Entry 4A3L (X-ray diffraction, 3.50 A resolution); this record covers chains C and K of the 15 polymer chains in the assembly.

# Chain C
Protein: DNA-directed RNA polymerase II subunit RPB3
From: Saccharomyces cerevisiae
Reference sequence: P16370 (RPB3_YEAST); numbering as in UniProt (aligned over 1-318)
Chain sequence (318 residues; numbered 1 to 318; the number before each row is that of its first residue):
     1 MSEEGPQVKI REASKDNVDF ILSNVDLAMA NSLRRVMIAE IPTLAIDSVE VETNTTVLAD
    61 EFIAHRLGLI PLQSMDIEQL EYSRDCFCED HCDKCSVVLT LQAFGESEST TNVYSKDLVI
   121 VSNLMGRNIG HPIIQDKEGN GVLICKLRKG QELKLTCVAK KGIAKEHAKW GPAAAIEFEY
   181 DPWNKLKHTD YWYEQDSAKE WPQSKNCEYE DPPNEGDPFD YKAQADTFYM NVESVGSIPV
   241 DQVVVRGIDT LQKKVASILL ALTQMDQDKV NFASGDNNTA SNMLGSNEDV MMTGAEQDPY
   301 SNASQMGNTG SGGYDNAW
Not modelled in the structure: 1-2, 269-318
Ion coordination: Zn2+: Cys86, Cys88, Cys92, Cys95
Curated features (UniProtKB/Swiss-Prot):
  - binding site (Zn(2+)): Cys86, Cys88, Cys92, Cys95
  - modified residue: Ser2 (N-acetylserine)
  - natural variant: Ala30 (A30D: In mutant RPB3-1)
  - mutagenesis: Lys9 (K9E: Transcript termination readthrough)

# Chain K
Protein: DNA-directed RNA polymerase II subunit RPB11
From: Saccharomyces cerevisiae
Reference sequence: P38902 (RPB11_YEAST); residue numbers follow UniProt; this construct covers 1-120
Chain sequence (120 residues; each row starts with the number of its first residue):
     1 MNAPDRFELF LLGEGESKLK IDPDTKAPNA VVITFEKEDH TLGNLIRAEL LNDRKVLFAA
    61 YKVEHPFFAR FKLRIQTTEG YDPKDALKNA CNSIINKLGA LKTNFETEWN LQTLAADDAF
Not modelled in the structure: 116-120
Curated features (UniProtKB/Swiss-Prot):
  - mutagenesis: Glu108 (E108G/V: Transcript termination readthrough; E108K: Transcript termination readthrough. Lethal), Leu111 (L111P: Transcript termination readthrough), Leu114 (L114P: Transcript termination readthrough)

# Interface between chain C and chain K
Pairs across the interface - 96 pairs, chain C then chain K:
  Glu3(C) - Thr103(K)
  Glu3(C) - Asn104(K)  hydrogen bond
  Glu3(C) - Thr107(K)
  Glu4(C) - Ala100(K)
  Gly5(C) - Ala100(K)
  Pro6(C) - Lys97(K)
  Pro6(C) - Ala100(K)
  Pro6(C) - Leu101(K)
  Pro6(C) - Asn104(K)
  Gln7(C) - Asn104(K)  hydrogen bond
  Val8(C) - Leu101(K)
  Val8(C) - Asn104(K)
  Val8(C) - Phe105(K)
  Val8(C) - Glu108(K)
  Lys9(C) - Glu108(K)  salt bridge
  Ile10(C) - Phe105(K)  hydrophobic
  Ile10(C) - Glu108(K)
  Ile10(C) - Trp109(K)
  Ile10(C) - Gln112(K)
  Ala13(C) - Trp109(K)  hydrophobic
  Ala13(C) - Leu114(K)
  Ser14(C) - Ala115(K)
  Val18(C) - Phe105(K)  hydrophobic
  Val18(C) - Trp109(K)  hydrophobic
  Leu22(C) - Leu101(K)  hydrophobic
  Asp26(C) - Glu49(K)
  Asp26(C) - Asn52(K)
  Asp26(C) - Lys97(K)  salt bridge
  Ala28(C) - Asn44(K)
  Ala28(C) - Leu45(K)
  Met29(C) - Leu45(K)  hydrophobic
  Met29(C) - Ile94(K)  hydrophobic
  Met29(C) - Leu98(K)  hydrophobic
  Ser32(C) - Thr41(K)  hydrogen bond (side chain-backbone)
  Ser32(C) - Leu45(K)
  Arg35(C) - Asp39(K)  salt bridge
  Arg35(C) - His40(K)
  Arg35(C) - Thr41(K)  hydrogen bond
  Val36(C) - Thr41(K)
  Glu40(C) - Thr41(K)
  Arg84(C) - Phe10(K)
  Arg84(C) - Leu11(K)
  Ala164(C) - Arg6(K)
  Lys165(C) - Arg6(K)  hydrogen bond (backbone-side chain)
  Lys165(C) - Leu9(K)
  Lys165(C) - Phe10(K)
  Glu166(C) - Arg6(K)  hydrogen bond (backbone-side chain)
  Glu166(C) - Phe7(K)
  Glu166(C) - Phe10(K)
  His167(C) - Arg6(K)
  Asp241(C) - Phe105(K)
  Asp241(C) - Trp109(K)
  Val244(C) - Phe105(K)  hydrophobic
  Val245(C) - Lys102(K)
  Val245(C) - Phe105(K)  hydrophobic
  Val245(C) - Glu106(K)
  Ile248(C) - Leu98(K)
  Ile248(C) - Leu101(K)  hydrophobic
  Ile248(C) - Lys102(K)
  Asp249(C) - Lys102(K)  salt bridge
  Leu251(C) - Thr41(K)
  Leu251(C) - Leu42(K)  hydrophobic
  Leu251(C) - Leu45(K)  hydrophobic
  Leu251(C) - Leu98(K)  hydrophobic
  Gln252(C) - Ile95(K)
  Gln252(C) - Leu98(K)
  Gln252(C) - Gly99(K)
  Gln252(C) - Lys102(K)
  Lys254(C) - Glu38(K)  salt bridge
  Lys254(C) - Asp39(K)  salt bridge
  Lys254(C) - Thr41(K)
  Lys254(C) - Leu42(K)
  Val255(C) - Leu42(K)  hydrophobic
  Val255(C) - Cys91(K)
  Val255(C) - Ile94(K)  hydrophobic
  Val255(C) - Ile95(K)  hydrophobic
  Ala256(C) - Ile95(K)
  Ile258(C) - Leu19(K)  hydrophobic
  Ile258(C) - Phe35(K)  hydrophobic
  Ile258(C) - Leu42(K)  hydrophobic
  Ile258(C) - Cys91(K)  hydrophobic
  Leu259(C) - Lys88(K)
  Leu259(C) - Cys91(K)  hydrophobic
  Leu259(C) - Asn92(K)
  Leu259(C) - Ile95(K)  hydrophobic
  Ala261(C) - Leu19(K)  hydrophobic
  Leu262(C) - Leu19(K)  hydrophobic
  Leu262(C) - Lys84(K)
  Leu262(C) - Leu87(K)  hydrophobic
  Leu262(C) - Lys88(K)
  Met265(C) - Ser17(K)
  Met265(C) - Leu19(K)
  Met265(C) - Ile21(K)  hydrophobic
  Met265(C) - Lys84(K)
  Asp266(C) - Lys84(K)  salt bridge
  Asp266(C) - Lys88(K)  salt bridge
Also at the interface, not in a pair above, chain C (44 interface residues in all): Lys15, Leu33, Ile163, Thr263
Also at the interface, not in a pair above, chain K (44 interface residues in all): Lys18, Ile46, Ala48

# Summary
The chain C/chain K interface involves 44 residues from each chain, with 6 hydrogen bonds and 8 salt bridges.
Polar contacts include Lys9(C)-Glu108(K), Asp26(C)-Lys97(K) and Arg35(C)-Asp39(K). UniProt lists 4
Zn2+-binding residues and one mutagenesis site on chain C; 3 mutagenesis sites on chain K.
Here chain C is DNA-directed RNA polymerase II subunit RPB3 and chain K is DNA-directed RNA polymerase II
subunit RPB11, both from Saccharomyces cerevisiae. Entry 4A3L (RNA Polymerase II initial transcribing complex
with a 7nt DNA-RNA hybrid and soaked with AMPCPP) was determined by X-ray diffraction (same publication as
4A3B, 4A3C, 4A3D, 4A3E, 4A3F, 4A3G and 4 further entries).
